PDB entry 7U0A | X-ray diffraction, 1.70 A resolution | chains H and L of the 3 polymer chains in the assembly

== Chain H ==
Protein: Heavy chain Fab C77G12
Organism: Homo sapiens
Notes: antibody fragment or engineered binder
Amino-acid sequence (225 residues; numbered 1 to 225; the number before each row is that of its first residue):
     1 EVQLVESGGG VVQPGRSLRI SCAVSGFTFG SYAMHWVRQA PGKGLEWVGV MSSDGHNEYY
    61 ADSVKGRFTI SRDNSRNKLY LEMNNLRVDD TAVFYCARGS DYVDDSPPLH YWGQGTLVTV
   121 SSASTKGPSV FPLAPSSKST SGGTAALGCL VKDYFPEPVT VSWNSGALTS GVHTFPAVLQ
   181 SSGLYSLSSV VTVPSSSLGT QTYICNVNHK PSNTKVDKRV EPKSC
Disulfides: Cys22-Cys96, Cys149-Cys205

== Chain L ==
Protein: Light chain Fab C77G12
Organism: Homo sapiens
Notes: antibody fragment or engineered binder
Amino-acid sequence (214 residues; each row starts with the number of its first residue):
     1 DIQLTQSPSS LSASIGDRVT ITCRASQDIA NKLAWFQQAP GKAPKSLIYA ASRLQSGVPS
    61 QFSGSGSGTD FTLTIESLQA GDFATYFCQQ YDSFPFTFGP GTKVDVKRTV AAPSVFIFPP
   121 SDEQLKSGTA SVVCLLNNFY PREAKVQWKV DNALQSGNSQ ESVTEQDSKD STYSLSSTLT
   181 LSKADYEKHK VYACEVTHQG LSSPVTKSFN RGEC
Unresolved in the structure: 214
Disulfides: Cys23-Cys88, Cys134-Cys194

== Chain H / chain L interface ==
Residue-residue contacts - 77 pairs, chain H then chain L:
  His35(H) - Phe96(L)
  Gln39(H) - Gln38(L)  hydrogen bond
  Gly44(H) - Phe87(L)
  Leu45(H) - Pro44(L)  hydrophobic
  Leu45(H) - Phe87(L)  hydrophobic
  Leu45(H) - Phe98(L)
  Trp47(H) - Pro95(L)  hydrophobic
  Trp47(H) - Phe96(L)
  Trp47(H) - Phe98(L)
  Val50(H) - Phe94(L)  hydrophobic
  Tyr59(H) - Phe94(L)  hydrophobic
  Tyr59(H) - Pro95(L)
  Tyr60(H) - Pro95(L)
  Asp62(H) - Asp1(L)
  Asp62(H) - Pro95(L)
  Tyr95(H) - Gln38(L)
  Tyr95(H) - Lys42(L)
  Tyr95(H) - Ala43(L)  hydrophobic
  Asp105(H) - Tyr49(L)  hydrogen bond
  Asp105(H) - Arg53(L)  salt bridge
  Pro107(H) - Tyr49(L)  hydrophobic
  Pro107(H) - Gln55(L)
  Pro108(H) - Tyr91(L)
  Pro108(H) - Phe96(L)  hydrophobic
  Leu109(H) - Phe36(L)
  Leu109(H) - Gln89(L)
  Leu109(H) - Phe98(L)  hydrophobic
  His110(H) - Ser46(L)
  His110(H) - Gln55(L)  hydrogen bond
  Trp112(H) - Phe36(L)
  Trp112(H) - Pro44(L)  hydrophobic
  Trp112(H) - Phe98(L)  hydrophobic
  Gly113(H) - Ala43(L)
  Val130(H) - Glu123(L)
  Phe131(H) - Ser121(L)
  Phe131(H) - Glu123(L)
  Phe131(H) - Gln124(L)
  Pro132(H) - Ser121(L)
  Pro132(H) - Glu123(L)
  Leu133(H) - Phe118(L)  hydrophobic
  Leu133(H) - Val133(L)  hydrophobic
  Ala134(H) - Phe118(L)
  Lys138(H) - Phe116(L)
  Lys138(H) - Ile117(L)  hydrogen bond (backbone-backbone)
  Lys138(H) - Lys207(L)
  Lys138(H) - Ser208(L)
  Lys138(H) - Phe209(L)
  Ser139(H) - Phe116(L)
  Ser139(H) - Phe118(L)
  Thr140(H) - Phe116(L)
  Ser141(H) - Phe116(L)
  Ala146(H) - Phe116(L)  hydrophobic
  Ala146(H) - Phe118(L)
  Ala146(H) - Leu135(L)  hydrophobic
  Leu150(H) - Ser131(L)
  Lys152(H) - Gln124(L)
  Lys152(H) - Ser131(L)
  His173(H) - Asn137(L)
  His173(H) - Asn138(L)  hydrogen bond
  His173(H) - Ser174(L)  hydrogen bond
  Phe175(H) - Leu135(L)  hydrophobic
  Phe175(H) - Ser162(L)
  Phe175(H) - Thr164(L)
  Phe175(H) - Ser174(L)
  Phe175(H) - Leu175(L)
  Phe175(H) - Ser176(L)
  Pro176(H) - Ser162(L)  hydrogen bond (backbone-side chain)
  Pro176(H) - Val163(L)
  Val178(H) - Gln160(L)
  Val178(H) - Glu161(L)
  Leu179(H) - Gln160(L)  hydrogen bond (backbone-side chain)
  Gln180(H) - Gln160(L)
  Ser188(H) - Ser176(L)  hydrogen bond
  Val190(H) - Leu135(L)  hydrophobic
  Thr192(H) - Asn137(L)
  Lys218(H) - Glu123(L)  salt bridge
  Cys225(H) - Glu213(L)
Other interface residues (no listed pair), chain H (46 interface residues in all): Val37, Glu46, Ala61, Leu147, Thr174, Lys223
Other interface residues (no listed pair), chain L (46 interface residues in all): Ser56, Pro119, Ser127, Thr129, Thr178, Thr180

== Overview ==
Chain H and chain L each contribute 46 residues to their interface; the contacts include 9 hydrogen bonds and
2 salt bridges. Among the polar pairs are Asp105(H)-Arg53(L), Lys218(H)-Glu123(L) and Gln39(H)-Gln38(L).
Chain H is Heavy chain Fab C77G12 and chain L is Light chain Fab C77G12, both from Homo sapiens; the
structure, Crystal Structure of C77G12 Fab in complex with SARS-CoV-2 S fusion peptide, was determined by
X-ray diffraction together with 7U09 from the same study.
